PDB entry 4NO1 | X-ray diffraction, 2.50 A resolution | chains F and G of the 28 polymer chains in the assembly

== Chain F ==
Protein: Probable proteasome subunit alpha type-7
From: Saccharomyces cerevisiae S288c
Notes: EC 3.4.25.1
UniProtKB: P21242 (PSA7_YEAST); residues -3 to 284 here correspond to UniProt positions 1-288 (UniProt number = residue number + 4)
Sequence (288 residues; numbered -3 to 284; the number before each row is that of its first residue; numbers below 1 keep their minus sign (Met-3 is residue -3)):
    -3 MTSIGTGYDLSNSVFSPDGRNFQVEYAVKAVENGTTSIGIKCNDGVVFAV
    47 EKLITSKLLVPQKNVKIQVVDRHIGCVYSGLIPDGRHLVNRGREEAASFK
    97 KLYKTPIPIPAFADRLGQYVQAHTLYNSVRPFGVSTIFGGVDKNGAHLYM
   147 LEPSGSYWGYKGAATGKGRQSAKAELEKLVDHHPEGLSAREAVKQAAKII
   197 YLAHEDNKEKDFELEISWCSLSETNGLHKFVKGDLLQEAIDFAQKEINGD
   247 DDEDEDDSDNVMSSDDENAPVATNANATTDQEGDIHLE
Disordered / not traced: -3 to 1, 245-284
Swiss-Prot annotation at these positions:
  - modified residue: Thr-2 (N-acetylthreonine)

== Chain G ==
Protein: Proteasome subunit alpha type-1
From: Saccharomyces cerevisiae S288c
Notes: EC 3.4.25.1
UniProtKB: P21243 (PSA1_YEAST); residues -8 to 243 here correspond to UniProt positions 1-252 (UniProt number = residue number + 9)
Sequence (252 residues; row label = number of the first residue in the row; numbers below 1 keep their minus sign (Met-8 is residue -8)):
    -8 MSGAAAASAAGYDRHITIFSPEGRLYQVEYAFKATNQTNINSLAVRGKDC
    42 TVVISQKKVPDKLLDPTTVSYIFCISRTIGMVVNGPIPDARNAALRAKAE
    92 AAEFRYKYGYDMPCDVLAKRMANLSQIYTQRAYMRPLGVILTFVSVDEEL
   142 GPSIYKTDPAGYYVGYKATATGPKQQEITTNLENHFKKSKIDHINEESWE
   192 KVVEFAITHMIDALGTEFSKNDLEVGVATKDKFFTLSAENIEERLVAIAE
   242 QD
Disordered / not traced: -8 to 1, 243
Metal / ion sites: Mg2+: Thr8, Tyr119, Arg122, Met125

== Chain F / chain G interface ==
Pairs across the interface (62):
  Thr2(F) with His6(G), hydrogen bond (backbone-side chain)
  Gly3(F) with His6(G)
  Tyr4(F) with Arg5(G); His6(G); Tyr21(G)
  Ser9(F) with Arg126(G)
  Val10(F) with His6(G); Gln18(G)
  Phe11(F) with Gln18(G), hydrogen bond (backbone-side chain); Tyr21(G); Ala22(G), hydrophobic; Ala25(G), hydrophobic; Arg126(G); Pro127(G)
  Ser12(F) with Tyr21(G)
  Pro13(F) with Tyr21(G), hydrophobic; Lys24(G), hydrogen bond (backbone-side chain)
  Gly15(F) with Tyr21(G); Ala25(G)
  Lys37(F) with Asp56(G), salt bridge
  Asp110(F) with Arg82(G)
  Gln114(F) with Arg82(G), hydrogen bond (side chain-backbone); Asn83(G); Leu86(G)
  Gln117(F) with Pro79(G); Asp80(G); Asn83(G), hydrogen bond; Arg126(G)
  Thr120(F) with Arg126(G), hydrogen bond (backbone-side chain)
  Leu121(F) with Asn83(G); Tyr124(G); Arg126(G); Leu128(G), hydrophobic
  Tyr122(F) with Tyr124(G); Met125(G), hydrophobic
  Ser150(F) with Pro79(G)
  Gly151(F) with Pro79(G)
  Ser152(F) with Ile78(G); Pro79(G)
  Tyr153(F) with Arg82(G), hydrogen bond (backbone-side chain)
  Trp154(F) with Leu55(G), hydrophobic; Thr59(G); Val60(G), hydrophobic; Ser61(G); Tyr62(G); Ile78(G), hydrophobic; Arg82(G)
  Gly155(F) with Leu55(G); Asp56(G), hydrogen bond (backbone-backbone); Thr59(G), hydrogen bond (backbone-side chain)
  Tyr156(F) with Leu54(G); Leu55(G); Asp56(G)
  Lys157(F) with Lys53(G); Leu54(G), hydrogen bond (backbone-backbone); Leu55(G)
  Gly158(F) with Leu54(G)
  Leu172(F) with Leu54(G), hydrophobic
  Glu173(F) with Lys53(G), salt bridge; Leu54(G)
  Val176(F) with Leu54(G), hydrophobic
  Asp177(F) with Lys53(G), salt bridge
Interface residues without a listed pair, chain F (32 interface residues in all): Asp14, Tyr145, Lys169
Interface residues without a listed pair, chain G (28 interface residues in all): Asp52, Gly129

== Summary ==
The interface between chain F and chain G involves 32 residues on one side and 28 on the other, with 10
hydrogen bonds and 3 salt bridges. Polar pairs include Lys37(F)-Asp56(G), Glu173(F)-Lys53(G) and
Asp177(F)-Lys53(G). Thr8(G), Tyr119(G), Arg122(G) and Met125(G) coordinate Mg2+.
Chain F is Probable proteasome subunit alpha type-7 and chain G is Proteasome subunit alpha type-1, both from
Saccharomyces cerevisiae S288c; the structure, yCP in complex with Z-Leu-Leu-Leu-B(OH)2, was determined by
X-ray diffraction together with 4NNN, 4NNW, 4NO6, 4NO8 and 4NO9 from the same study.
